7SK7 - chains B and D of the 5 polymer chains in the assembly; structure by electron microscopy, 3.30 A resolution.

== Chain B ==
Name: Stromal cell-derived factor 1
Organism: Homo sapiens
UniProt: P48061 (SDF1_HUMAN); residues 1-68 here correspond to UniProt positions 22-89 (UniProt number = residue number + 21)
Sequence (68 residues; numbered 1 to 68; the number before each row is that of its first residue):
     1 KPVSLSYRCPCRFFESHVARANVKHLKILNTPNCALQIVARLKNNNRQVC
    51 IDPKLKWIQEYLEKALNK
Not modelled in the structure: 1-6
Disulfides: Cys9-Cys34, Cys11-Cys50
UniProt features mapped onto this chain:
  - region: Arg8 to Arg12 (Receptor and heparin binding), Val18 to Arg20 (Receptor binding), Lys27 to Leu29 (Receptor binding), Val39 to Val49 (Receptor binding)
  - motif: Lys1, Pro2 (Receptor activation motif)
  - binding site (heparin): Arg20 to Asn30, Arg41, Gln48, Lys64
  - site: Lys24 (Important for integrin interaction and activation), His25 (Important for dimer formation), Lys27 (Important for integrin interaction and activation), Lys43 (Important for integrin interaction and activation)
Reported in the primary citation:
  - mutagenesis - K1R, P2G: decreased binding to Atypical chemokine receptor 3 (citing earlier work)

== Chain D ==
Name: CID25 Fab heavy chain
Organism: Homo sapiens
Notes: antibody fragment or engineered binder
Sequence (236 residues; row label = number of the first residue in the row):
     1 EISEVQLVESGGGLVQPGGSLRLSCAASGFNFSYSSIHWVRQAPGKGLEW
    51 VAYIYSSYGYTSYADSVKGRFTISADTSKNTAYLQMNSLRAEDTAVYYCA
   101 RVYPWWYYKYYHGALDYWGQGTLVTVSSASTKGPSVFPLAPSSKSTSGGT
   151 AALGCLVKDYFPEPVTVSWNSGALTSGVHTFPAVLQSSGLYSLSSVVTVP
   201 SSSLGTQTYICNVNHKPSNTKVDKKVEPKSCDKTHT
Not modelled in the structure: 1-3, 143-150, 202-207, 229-236
Disulfides: Cys25-Cys99, Cys155-Cys211

== How chain B and chain D interact ==
Contacting residue pairs (39):
  Tyr7(B) - Trp106(D)
  Tyr7(B) - Tyr111(D)
  Cys11(B) - Trp106(D)
  Arg12(B) - Trp106(D)
  Phe14(B) - Trp106(D)  hydrophobic
  Phe14(B) - Tyr108(D)
  Asn30(B) - Tyr34(D)
  Asn30(B) - Tyr58(D)  hydrogen bond (backbone-side chain)
  Thr31(B) - Tyr58(D)
  Pro32(B) - Tyr58(D)  hydrophobic
  Pro32(B) - Tyr60(D)
  Asn33(B) - Tyr111(D)  hydrogen bond (backbone-side chain)
  Cys34(B) - Trp106(D)
  Cys34(B) - Tyr111(D)
  Ala35(B) - Pro104(D)
  Ala35(B) - Tyr111(D)  hydrophobic
  Leu36(B) - Tyr34(D)  hydrophobic
  Leu36(B) - Pro104(D)  hydrogen bond (backbone-backbone)
  Leu36(B) - Trp105(D)  hydrophobic
  Leu36(B) - Trp106(D)  hydrogen bond (backbone-backbone)
  Gln37(B) - Trp106(D)
  Ile38(B) - Trp105(D)  hydrophobic
  Pro53(B) - Trp106(D)
  Pro53(B) - Tyr107(D)  hydrophobic
  Lys54(B) - Tyr107(D)
  Gln59(B) - Trp105(D)
  Gln59(B) - Tyr107(D)  hydrogen bond
  Leu62(B) - Trp105(D)  hydrophobic
  Glu63(B) - Tyr103(D)
  Glu63(B) - Trp105(D)  hydrogen bond
  Glu63(B) - Asp116(D)
  Leu66(B) - Phe30(D)
  Leu66(B) - Asn31(D)
  Leu66(B) - Tyr103(D)
  Asn67(B) - Glu4(D)
  Asn67(B) - Gly29(D)
  Asn67(B) - Phe30(D)
  Asn67(B) - Arg101(D)
  Asn67(B) - Tyr103(D)  hydrogen bond
Also at the interface, not in a pair above, chain B (21 interface residues in all): Ile28
Also at the interface, not in a pair above, chain D (18 interface residues in all): Ser33, Ser57

== In short ==
The interface between chain B and chain D involves 21 residues on one side and 18 on the other, with 7
hydrogen bonds. Polar pairs include Asn30(B)-Tyr58(D), Asn33(B)-Tyr111(D) and Gln59(B)-Tyr107(D). Curated
annotation (UniProt) lists 14 heparin-binding residues on chain B. From the paper: K1R and P2G of chain B
reduce binding to Atypical chemokine receptor 3.
Here chain B is Stromal cell-derived factor 1 and chain D is CID25 Fab heavy chain, both from Homo sapiens.
Entry 7SK7 (Cryo-EM structure of human ACKR3 in complex with CXCL12, a small molecule partial agonist CCX662,
and ...) was determined by electron microscopy (same publication as 7SK3, 7SK4, 7SK5, 7SK6, 7SK8 and 7SK9).
